Entry 1SA0 (X-ray diffraction, 3.58 A resolution); this record covers chains A and E of the 5 polymer chains in the assembly.

== Chain A ==
Name: Tubulin alpha chain
From: Bos taurus
UniProt: P02550 (TBA_PIG); residue numbers follow UniProt; this construct covers 1-451
Sequence (451 residues; numbered 1 to 451; the number before each row is that of its first residue):
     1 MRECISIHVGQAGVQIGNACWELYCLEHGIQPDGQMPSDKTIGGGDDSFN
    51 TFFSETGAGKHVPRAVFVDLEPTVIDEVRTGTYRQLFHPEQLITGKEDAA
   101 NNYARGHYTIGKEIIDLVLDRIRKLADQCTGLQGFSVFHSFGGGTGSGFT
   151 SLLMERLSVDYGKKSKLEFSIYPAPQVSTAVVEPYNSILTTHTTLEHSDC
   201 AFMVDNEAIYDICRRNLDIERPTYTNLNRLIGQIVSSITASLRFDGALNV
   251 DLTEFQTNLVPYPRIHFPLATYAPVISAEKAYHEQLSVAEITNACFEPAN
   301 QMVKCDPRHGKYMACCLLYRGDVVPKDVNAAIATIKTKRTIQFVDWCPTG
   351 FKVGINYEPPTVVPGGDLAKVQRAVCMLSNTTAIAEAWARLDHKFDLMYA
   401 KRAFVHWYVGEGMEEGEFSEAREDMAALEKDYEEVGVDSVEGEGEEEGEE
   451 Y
Not modelled in the structure: 1, 38-46, 438-451
Bound ions: Mg2+: Gly-144 (together with GTP)
Small-molecule neighbours:
  - CN2 (2-mercapto-N-[1,2,3,10-tetramethoxy-9-oxo-5,6,7,9-tetrahydro-benzo[a]heptalen-7-yl]acetamide): Ser-178, Thr-179, Ala-180, Val-181
  - GTP: Gly-10, Gln-11, Ala-12, Gln-15, Ile-16, Asp-69, Glu-71, Asp-98, Ala-99, Ala-100, Asn-101, Ser-140, Gly-142, Gly-143, Gly-144, Thr-145, Gly-146, Ile-171, Pro-173, Val-177, Ser-178, Thr-179, Glu-183, Asn-206, Tyr-224, Asn-228, Ile-231
UniProt features mapped onto this chain:
  - active site: Glu-254
  - binding site (GTP): Gly-10, Gln-11, Ala-12, Gln-15, Glu-71, Ala-99, Ser-140, Gly-143, Gly-144, Thr-145, Gly-146, Thr-179, Glu-183, Asn-206, Tyr-224, Asn-228, Leu-252
  - binding site (Mg(2+)): Glu-71
  - site: Tyr-451 (Involved in polymerization)
  - modified residue: Lys-40 (N6-acetyllysine), Tyr-282 (3'-nitrotyrosine), Ser-439 (Phosphoserine), Glu-443 (5-glutamyl polyglutamate), Glu-445 (5-glutamyl polyglutamate), Tyr-451 (3'-nitrotyrosine)
  - natural variant: Ile-265 (A265I: this construct carries the variant), Thr-271 to Ala-273 (sequence variant, change not given here)

== Chain E ==
Name: Stathmin 4
From: Rattus norvegicus
UniProt: P63043 (STMN4_RAT); residues 5-145 here correspond to UniProt positions 49-189 (UniProt number = residue number + 44)
Sequence (142 residues; numbered 4 to 145; the number before each row is that of its first residue):
     4 ADMEVIELNKCTSGQSFEVILKPPSFDGVPEFNASLPRRRDPSLEEIQKK
    54 LEAAEERRKYQEAELLKHLAEKREHEREVIQKAIEENNNFIKMAKEKLAQ
   104 KMESNKENREAHLAAMLERLQEKDKHAEEVRKNKELKEEASR
Not modelled in the structure: 31-44, 142-145
UniProt features mapped onto this chain:
  - modified residue: Ser-46 (Phosphoserine)

== How chain A and chain E interact ==
Residue-residue contacts (56):
  His-107(A) with Leu-54(E)
  Tyr-108(A) with Ala-57(E), hydrophobic
  Thr-109(A) with Arg-61(E), hydrogen bond
  Lys-112(A) with Glu-58(E)
  Leu-152(A) with Leu-54(E), hydrophobic
  Ser-158(A) with Ser-46(E)
  Val-159(A) with Glu-48(E)
  His-197(A) with Ser-46(E)
  Asp-245(A) with Cys-14(E)
  Gly-246(A) with Cys-14(E); Gly-17(E)
  Ala-247(A) with Asn-12(E); Gln-18(E); Ser-19(E)
  Leu-248(A) with Ser-19(E)
  Pro-325(A) with Gln-18(E); Phe-20(E), hydrophobic
  Val-328(A) with Phe-20(E), hydrophobic
  Asn-329(A) with Phe-20(E)
  Ile-332(A) with Val-22(E), hydrophobic
  Ala-333(A) with Ala-4(E); Met-6(E), hydrophobic
  Asp-345(A) with Pro-27(E); Ser-28(E)
  Trp-346(A) with Pro-27(E); Phe-29(E), hydrophobic
  Cys-347(A) with Pro-27(E)
  Pro-348(A) with Lys-25(E); Pro-27(E)
  Thr-349(A) with Val-22(E); Leu-24(E), hydrogen bond (side chain-backbone); Lys-25(E), hydrogen bond (side chain-backbone)
  Gly-350(A) with Glu-21(E); Val-22(E)
  Phe-351(A) with Phe-20(E); Glu-21(E); Val-22(E), hydrogen bond (backbone-backbone)
  Lys-352(A) with Phe-20(E); Glu-21(E), salt bridge
  Val-353(A) with Gln-18(E); Ser-19(E); Phe-20(E), hydrogen bond (backbone-backbone)
  Gly-354(A) with Gln-18(E)
  Ile-355(A) with Gly-17(E); Gln-18(E), hydrogen bond (backbone-backbone); Phe-20(E), hydrophobic
  Asn-356(A) with Ser-16(E), hydrogen bond (side chain-backbone)
  Tyr-357(A) with Ser-16(E); Gly-17(E); Gln-18(E), hydrogen bond
  Val-409(A) with Gln-64(E), hydrogen bond (backbone-side chain)
  Gly-410(A) with Gln-64(E)
  Glu-411(A) with Arg-61(E), hydrogen bond (backbone-side chain)
  Gly-412(A) with Ala-57(E); Arg-60(E), hydrogen bond (backbone-side chain)
  Glu-414(A) with Arg-60(E), salt bridge
Also at the interface, not in a pair above, chain A (40 interface residues in all): Phe-244, Glu-254, Lys-336, Met-413, Glu-417
Also at the interface, not in a pair above, chain E (28 interface residues in all): Leu-11, Thr-15, Ile-23, Lys-53

== In short ==
The interface between chain A and chain E involves 40 residues on one side and 28 on the other; the contacts
include 11 hydrogen bonds and 2 salt bridges. Polar contacts include Lys-352(A)/Glu-21(E),
Glu-414(A)/Arg-60(E) and Thr-109(A)/Arg-61(E). Bound to chain A: GTP and compound CN2.
Chain A is Tubulin alpha chain (Bos taurus) and chain E is Stathmin 4 (Rattus norvegicus); the structure,
Tubulin-colchicine: stathmin-like domain complex, was determined by X-ray diffraction together with 1SA1 from
the same study.
